Entry 6DBL (electron microscopy, 5.00 A resolution (low resolution: residue-level contacts below are approximate; hydrogen-bond / salt-bridge calls are withheld)); this record covers chains A and G of the 8 polymer chains in the assembly.

# Chain A
Molecule: Recombination activating gene 1 - MBP chimera
Source organism: Escherichia coli
Notes: EC 2.3.2.27
UniProt: chimeric construct of P0AEX9, O13033: residues -113 to 250 from P0AEX9 (MALE_ECOLI) positions 29-392 (UniProt number = residue number + 142); residues 271-1031 from O13033 positions 271-1031 (same numbers)
Amino-acid sequence (1159 residues; row label = number of the first residue in the row; numbers below 1 keep their minus sign (Met-127 is residue -127)):
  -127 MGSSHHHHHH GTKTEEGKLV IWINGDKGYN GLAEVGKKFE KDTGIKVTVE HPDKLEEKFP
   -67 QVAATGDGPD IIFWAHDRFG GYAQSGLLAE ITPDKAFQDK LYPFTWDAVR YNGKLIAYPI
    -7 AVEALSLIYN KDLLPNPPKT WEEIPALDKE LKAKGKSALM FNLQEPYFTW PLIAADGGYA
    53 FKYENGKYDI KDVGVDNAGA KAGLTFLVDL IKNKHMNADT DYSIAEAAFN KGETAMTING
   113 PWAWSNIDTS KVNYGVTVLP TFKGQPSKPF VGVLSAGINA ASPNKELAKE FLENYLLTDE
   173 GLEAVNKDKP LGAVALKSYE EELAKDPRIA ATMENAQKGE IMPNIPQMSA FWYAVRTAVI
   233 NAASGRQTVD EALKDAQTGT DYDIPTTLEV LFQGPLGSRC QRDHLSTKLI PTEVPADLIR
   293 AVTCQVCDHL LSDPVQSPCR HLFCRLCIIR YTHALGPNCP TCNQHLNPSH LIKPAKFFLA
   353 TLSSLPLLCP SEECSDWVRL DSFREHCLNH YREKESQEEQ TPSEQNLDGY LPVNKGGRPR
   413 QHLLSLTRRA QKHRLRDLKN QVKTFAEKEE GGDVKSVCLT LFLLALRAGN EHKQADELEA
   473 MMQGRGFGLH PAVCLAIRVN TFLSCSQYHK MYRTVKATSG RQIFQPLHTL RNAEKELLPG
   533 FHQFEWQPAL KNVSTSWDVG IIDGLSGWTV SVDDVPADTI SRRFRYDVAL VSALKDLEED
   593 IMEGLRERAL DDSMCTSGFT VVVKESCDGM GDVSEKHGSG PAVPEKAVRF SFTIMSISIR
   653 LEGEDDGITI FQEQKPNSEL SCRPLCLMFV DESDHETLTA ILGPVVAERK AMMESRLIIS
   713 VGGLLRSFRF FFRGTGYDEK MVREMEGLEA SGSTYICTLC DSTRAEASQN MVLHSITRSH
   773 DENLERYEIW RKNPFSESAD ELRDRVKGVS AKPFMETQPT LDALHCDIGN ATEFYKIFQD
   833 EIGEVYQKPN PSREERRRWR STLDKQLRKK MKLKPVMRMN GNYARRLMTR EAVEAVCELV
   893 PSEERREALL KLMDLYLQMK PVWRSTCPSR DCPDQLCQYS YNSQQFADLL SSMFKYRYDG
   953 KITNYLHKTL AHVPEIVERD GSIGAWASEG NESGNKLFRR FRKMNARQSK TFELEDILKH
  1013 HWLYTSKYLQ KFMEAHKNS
Unresolved in the structure: -127 to 407, 629-634, 1030-1031
Covalently attached groups: covalent link Met622-Asn987
Differences from the reference sequence: initiating methionine (-127); expression tag (-126 to -114); linker (251-270)
Ion coordination: Zn2+: Cys749, His959, His964; Ca2+: Glu984 (shared with 1 residue of chain E)

# Chain G
Molecule: Molecule name: Forward strand of 23-RSS substrate DNA
Sequence (61 nucleotides; row label = number of the first residue in the row):
     1 GATCTGGCCT GTCTTACACA GTGGTAGTAC TCCACTGTCT GGCTGTACAA AAACCCTGCA
    61 G
Ion coordination: Ca2+ site 1: DC17 (shared with 2 residues of chain C)

# Chain A / chain G interface
Pairs across the interface (22):
  Arg410(A) with DA52(G)
  Arg420(A) with DG42(G); DC43(G)
  Arg421(A) with DC43(G); DT44(G)
  Lys424(A) with DT44(G)
  Arg428(A) with DT46(G)
  Ser496(A) with DT22(G); DG23(G)
  Cys497(A) with DG23(G)
  Arg523(A) with DG24(G); DT25(G)
  Met996(A) with DT22(G)
  Asn997(A) with DT22(G); DG23(G)
  Ala998(A) with DT22(G)
  Arg999(A) with DG21(G); DT22(G); DG23(G); DG24(G)
  Lys1011(A) with DG23(G); DG24(G)
Other interface residues (no listed pair), chain A (19 interface residues in all): Arg490, Leu495, Ser498, Gln499, Gln1000, His1012
Other interface residues (no listed pair), chain G (12 interface residues in all): DA51, DA53

# In short
Chain A and chain G form an interface of 19 and 12 residues respectively. Cys749(A), His959(A) and His964(A)
coordinate Zn2+.
Here chain A is Recombination activating gene 1 - MBP chimera (Escherichia coli) and chain G is Molecule name:
Forward strand of 23-RSS substrate DNA. Entry 6DBL (Cryo-EM structure of RAG in complex with 12-RSS and 23-RSS
substrate DNAs) was determined by electron microscopy together with 6DBI, 6DBJ, 6DBO, 6DBQ, 6DBR, 6DBT and 4
further entries from the same study.
